Entry 7ERH (X-ray diffraction, 1.55 A resolution); this record covers chains A and B.

Chain A (and B):
Protein: Transthyretin
Source organism: Homo sapiens
Notes: chain B of this document is another copy of the same molecule, construct and numbering; everything in this record applies to it too
UniProt: P02766 (TTHY_HUMAN); residues -19 to 127 here correspond to UniProt positions 1-147 (UniProt number = residue number + 20)
Chain sequence (159 residues; each row starts with the number of its first residue; numbers below 1 keep their minus sign (Met-31 is residue -31)):
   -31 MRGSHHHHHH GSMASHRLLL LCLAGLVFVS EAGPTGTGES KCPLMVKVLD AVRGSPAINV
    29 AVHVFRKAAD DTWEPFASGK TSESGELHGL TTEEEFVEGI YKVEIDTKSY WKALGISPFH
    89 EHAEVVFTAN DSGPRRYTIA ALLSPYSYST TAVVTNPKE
Disordered / not traced: -31 to 9, 125-127
Differences from the reference sequence: expression tag (-31 to -20)
Metal / ion sites: Ca2+: Glu66, Asp99
Residues lining bound ligands: 2,2'-sulfanediylbis(4,6-dichlorophenol) (B1T): Lys15, Leu17, Glu54, Thr106, Ala108, Ala109, Leu110, Thr119, Ala120, Val121
UniProt features mapped onto this chain:
  - binding site (L-thyroxine): Lys15, Glu54, Ser117
  - modified residue: Cys10 (Sulfocysteine), Glu42 (4-carboxyglutamate), Ser52 (Phosphoserine)
  - glycosylation: Asn98 (N-linked (GlcNAc...) asparagine)

How chain A and chain B interact:
Residue-residue contacts (39):
  Phe87(A) with Phe95(B), hydrophobic; Thr96(B); Tyr105(B), hydrophobic; Ile107(B), hydrophobic; Ala120(B), hydrophobic; Val122(B), hydrophobic
  His88(A) with Val93(B); Val94(B)
  Glu89(A) with Val94(B), hydrogen bond (backbone-backbone); Thr96(B), hydrogen bond
  His90(A) with Val94(B)
  Glu92(A) with Glu92(B); Tyr116(B), hydrogen bond (backbone-side chain)
  Val93(A) with His88(B)
  Val94(A) with His88(B); Glu89(B), hydrogen bond (backbone-backbone); His90(B); Glu92(B)
  Phe95(A) with Phe87(B), hydrophobic
  Thr96(A) with Glu89(B), hydrogen bond
  Tyr105(A) with Phe87(B), hydrophobic
  Ile107(A) with Phe87(B), hydrophobic
  Tyr114(A) with Thr119(B), hydrogen bond (backbone-side chain); Ala120(B), hydrogen bond (backbone-backbone)
  Ser115(A) with Thr118(B), hydrogen bond (side chain-backbone); Thr119(B), hydrogen bond
  Tyr116(A) with Glu92(B), hydrogen bond (side chain-backbone); Ser117(B); Thr118(B), hydrogen bond (backbone-backbone)
  Ser117(A) with Tyr116(B); Ser117(B), hydrogen bond
  Thr118(A) with Ser115(B), hydrogen bond (backbone-side chain); Tyr116(B), hydrogen bond (backbone-backbone)
  Thr119(A) with Tyr114(B); Ser115(B), hydrogen bond
  Ala120(A) with Phe87(B), hydrophobic; Tyr114(B), hydrogen bond (backbone-backbone)
  Val122(A) with Phe87(B), hydrophobic; Tyr114(B), hydrophobic
Other interface residues (no listed pair), chain A (21 interface residues in all): Ile68, Lys76
Other interface residues (no listed pair), chain B (21 interface residues in all): Ile68, Lys76

In short:
Chain A and chain B each contribute 21 residues to their interface, with 16 hydrogen bonds. Among the polar
pairs are Glu89(A)-Thr96(B), Glu92(A)-Tyr116(B) and Tyr114(A)-Thr119(B). Bound to chain A:
2,2'-sulfanediylbis(4,6-dichlorophenol). Curated annotation (UniProt) lists 3 L-thyroxine-binding residues on
chain A.
Chain A and chain B are both Transthyretin (Homo sapiens); the structure, Crystal structure of WT-TTR in
complex with bithionol, was determined by X-ray diffraction, deposited together with 7ERI, 7ERJ and 7ERK.
